5THV - chain A; structure by X-ray diffraction, 1.87 A resolution.

[Chain A]
Protein: Histone deacetylase 8
From: Homo sapiens
Notes: EC 3.5.1.98
UniProt: Q9BY41 (HDAC8_HUMAN); numbering as in UniProt (aligned over 1-377)
Chain sequence (389 residues; numbered 1 to 389; the number before each row is that of its first residue):
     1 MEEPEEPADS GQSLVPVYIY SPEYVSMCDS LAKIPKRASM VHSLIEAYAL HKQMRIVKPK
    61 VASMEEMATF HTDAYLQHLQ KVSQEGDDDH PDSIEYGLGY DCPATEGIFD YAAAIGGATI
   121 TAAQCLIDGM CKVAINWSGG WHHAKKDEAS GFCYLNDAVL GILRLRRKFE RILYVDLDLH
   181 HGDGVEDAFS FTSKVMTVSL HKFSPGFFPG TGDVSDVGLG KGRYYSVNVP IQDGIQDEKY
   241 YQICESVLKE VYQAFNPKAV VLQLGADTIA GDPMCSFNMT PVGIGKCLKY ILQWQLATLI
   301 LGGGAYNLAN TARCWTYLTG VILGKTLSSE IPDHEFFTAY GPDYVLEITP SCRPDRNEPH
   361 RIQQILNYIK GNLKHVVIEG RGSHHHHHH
Unresolved in the structure: 1-14, 85-91, 99-104, 377-389
Sequence notes: engineered mutation A305 (Gly in Q9BY41); expression tag (378-389)
Swiss-Prot annotation at these positions:
  - active site: H143 (Proton acceptor)
  - binding site (substrate): D101, G151, Y306
  - binding site (a divalent metal cation): D178, H180, D267
  - modified residue: S39 (Phosphoserine)
  - natural variant: H180 (H180R: In CDLS5), T311 (T311M: In CDLS5), G320 (G320R: In CDLS5), H334 (H334R: In CDLS5)
  - mutagenesis: S39 (S39A: Enhances the deacetylase activity; S39E: Decreases the deacetylase activity), D101 (D101A: Complete loss of catalytical activity. Complete loss of catalytical activity; when associated with F-306; D101E: Partial loss of catalytical activity ...), H142 to H143 (Strongly reduces histone deacetylase activity), H143 (H143A: Loss of catalytic activity), Y306 (Y306F: Loss of catalytic activity. Complete loss of catalytic activity; when associated with A-101)
Ion coordination: K+ site 1: D176, D178, H180, S199, L200; Zn2+: D178, H180, D267 (together with B3N); K+ site 2: F189, T192, V195, Y225
Small-molecule neighbours: B3N (4-(dimethylamino)-N-[7-(hydroxyamino)-7-oxoheptyl]benzamide): H142, H143, G151, F152, D178, H180, F208, D267, G304, Y306
Reported in the primary citation:
  - mutagenesis - G305A: decreased catalytic activity on kcat/KM
  - contacts within the chain: R37-G303 (water-mediated contact), A305-T311, A305-W315
  - conformationally variable residues (loop rearrangement, side-chain flip): W141, G304, A305, Y306, T311
  - binding site for 1,2-ethanediol: Y18, A38, W141
  - catalytic residues: H142, H143, Y306 (citing earlier work)

[In short]
Chain A binds compound B3N. D176, D178, H180, S199 and L200 form the K+ site 1. From UniProt: active-site
residue H143, 3 substrate-binding residues, 3 divalent metal cation-binding residues and 5 mutagenesis sites.
From the paper: catalytic residues H142, H143 and Y306; G305A reduces catalytic activity on kcat/KM.
Chain A is Histone deacetylase 8 (Homo sapiens); the structure, Crystal Structure of G305A HDAC8 in complex
with M344, was determined by X-ray diffraction (same publication as 5THS, 5THT and 5THU).
